Entry 7WUT (electron microscopy, 3.50 A resolution); this record covers chains A and B of the 4 polymer chains in the assembly.

== Chain A (and B) ==
Name: Core protein
From: Dengue virus 2
Notes: EC 3.4.21.91, 3.6.1.15, 3.6.4.13; chain B of this document is another copy of the same molecule, construct and numbering; everything in this record applies to it too
UniProtKB: H9M640 (H9M640_9FLAV); residues 11-339 here correspond to UniProt positions 786-1114 (UniProt number = residue number + 775)
Chain sequence (329 residues; row label = number of the first residue in the row):
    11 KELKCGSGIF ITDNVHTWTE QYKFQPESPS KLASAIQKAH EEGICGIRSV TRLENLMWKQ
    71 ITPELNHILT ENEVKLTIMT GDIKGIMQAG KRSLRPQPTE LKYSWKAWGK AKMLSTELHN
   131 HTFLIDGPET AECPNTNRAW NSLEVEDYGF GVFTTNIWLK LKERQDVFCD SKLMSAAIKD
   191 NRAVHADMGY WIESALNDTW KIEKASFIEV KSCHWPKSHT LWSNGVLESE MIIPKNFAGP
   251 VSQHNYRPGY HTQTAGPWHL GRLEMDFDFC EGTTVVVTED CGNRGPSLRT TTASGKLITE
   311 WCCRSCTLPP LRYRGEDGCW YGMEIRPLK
Not modelled in the structure: 11-13, 117-126
Cystine bridges: C55-C143, C179-C223, C280-C329, C291-C312, C313-C316
Reported in the primary citation:
  - conformationally variable residues: G18 to T27
  - self-association interface (contacts with another copy of this molecule): G18 to T27

== How chain A and chain B interact ==
Residue-residue contacts - 6 pairs, chain A then chain B:
  V25(A) - V25(B)  hydrophobic
  W28(A) - T29(B)
  W28(A) - E30(B)
  T29(A) - W28(B)
  E30(A) - W28(B)
  E30(A) - E30(B)

== Summary ==
Chain A and chain B each contribute 4 residues to their interface. The paper reports conformational
variability at G18(A); a self-association interface involving G18(A).
Both chains are Core protein (Dengue virus 2). Entry 7WUT (CryoEM structure of stable sNS1 tetramer) was
determined by electron microscopy, deposited together with 7WUS, 7WUU and 7WUV.
